Entry 6TG8 (X-ray diffraction, 2.75 A resolution); this record covers chains AAA and PPP.

Chain AAA:
Molecule: Kelch-like ECH-associated protein 1
Source organism: Homo sapiens
Reference sequence: Q14145 (KEAP1_HUMAN); numbering as in UniProt (aligned over 322-609)
Amino-acid sequence (288 residues; numbered 322 to 609; the number before each row is that of its first residue):
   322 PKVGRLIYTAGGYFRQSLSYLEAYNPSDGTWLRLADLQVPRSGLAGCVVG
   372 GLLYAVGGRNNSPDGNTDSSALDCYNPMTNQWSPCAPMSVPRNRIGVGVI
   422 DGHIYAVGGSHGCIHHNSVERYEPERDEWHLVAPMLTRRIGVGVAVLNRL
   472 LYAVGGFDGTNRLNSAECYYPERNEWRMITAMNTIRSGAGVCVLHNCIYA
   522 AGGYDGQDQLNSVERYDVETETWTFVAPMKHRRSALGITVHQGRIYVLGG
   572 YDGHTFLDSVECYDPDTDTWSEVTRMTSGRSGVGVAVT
Bound ions: Na+: T330, G332
UniProt features mapped onto this chain:
  - site: C434 (Sensor for electrophilic agents)
  - modified residue: C434 (S-cGMP-cysteine)
  - natural variant: G333 (G333C: In a NSCLC cell line), G350 (G350S: In a NSCLC cell line), G364 (G364C: In a lung adenocarcinoma cell line), G430 (G430C: In a lung adenocarcinoma patient), A522 (A522V: In a breast cancer sample)
  - mutagenesis: Y334 (Y334A: Loss of interaction with NFE2L2/NRF2. Strongly reduces repression of NFE2L2/NRF2-dependent gene expression. Loss of interaction with PGAM5), R380 (R380A: Loss of interaction with NFE2L2/NRF2. Abolishes repression of NFE2L2/NRF2-dependent gene expression. Impaired interaction with SQSTM1/p62), N382 (N382A: Loss of interaction with NFE2L2/NRF2. Strongly reduces repression of NFE2L2/NRF2-dependent gene expression. Impaired interaction with SQSTM1/p62), R415 (R415A: Loss of interaction with NFE2L2/NRF2. Abolishes repression of NFE2L2/NRF2-dependent gene expression. Loss of interaction with PGAM5. Does not affect interaction with SQSTM1/p62), H436 (H436A: Loss of interaction with NFE2L2/NRF2. Abolishes repression of NFE2L2/NRF2-dependent gene expression. Does not affect interaction with SQSTM1/p62), F478 (F478A: Abolishes repression of NFE2L2/NRF2-dependent gene expression), R483 (R483A: Loss of interaction with NFE2L2/NRF2. Abolishes repression of NFE2L2/NRF2-dependent gene expression. Loss of interaction with PGAM5. Does not affect interaction with SQSTM1/p62), Y525 (Y525A: Loss of interaction with NFE2L2/NRF2. Strongly reduces repression of NFE2L2/NRF2-dependent gene expression. Abolishes interaction with SQSTM1/p62), Y572 (Y572A: Loss of interaction with NFE2L2/NRF2. Strongly reduces repression of NFE2L2/NRF2-dependent gene expression. Loss of interaction with PGAM5. Abolishes interaction with SQSTM1/p62)

Chain PPP:
Molecule: Val-ile-asn-pro-glu-thr-gly-glu-gln-ile-gln
Amino-acid sequence (11 residues; numbered 476 to 486; the number before each row is that of its first residue):
   476 VINPETGEQIQ

How chain AAA and chain PPP interact:
Contacting residue pairs (25):
  Y334(AAA) with G482(PPP); E483(PPP); Q484(PPP), hydrogen bond (side chain-backbone)
  S363(AAA) with E483(PPP), hydrogen bond
  R380(AAA) with E483(PPP), salt bridge
  N382(AAA) with E483(PPP), hydrogen bond; Q484(PPP), hydrogen bond (side chain-backbone)
  R415(AAA) with E480(PPP), salt bridge; T481(PPP)
  R483(AAA) with E480(PPP), salt bridge
  S508(AAA) with E480(PPP), hydrogen bond
  G509(AAA) with E480(PPP), hydrogen bond (backbone-side chain)
  Y525(AAA) with P479(PPP); E480(PPP)
  Q530(AAA) with P479(PPP), hydrogen bond (side chain-backbone)
  S555(AAA) with E480(PPP), hydrogen bond (side chain-backbone)
  A556(AAA) with E480(PPP); T481(PPP)
  Y572(AAA) with P479(PPP); E480(PPP); T481(PPP); G482(PPP)
  F577(AAA) with T481(PPP); G482(PPP)
  S602(AAA) with T481(PPP), hydrogen bond (side chain-backbone)
Interface residues without a listed pair, chain PPP (9 interface residues in all): I477, N478, I485

Summary:
Chain AAA and chain PPP form an interface of 15 and 9 residues respectively, with 9 hydrogen bonds and 3 salt
bridges. Polar pairs include R380(AAA)-E483(PPP), R415(AAA)-E480(PPP) and R483(AAA)-E480(PPP). T330(AAA) and
G332(AAA) coordinate Na+. UniProt lists 9 mutagenesis sites on chain AAA.
Chain AAA is Kelch-like ECH-associated protein 1 (Homo sapiens) and chain PPP is
Val-ile-asn-pro-glu-thr-gly-glu-gln-ile-gln; the structure, Crystal structure of the Kelch domain in complex
with 11 amino acid peptide (model of the ..., was determined by X-ray diffraction.
